5BNX - chains B and D of the 4 polymer chains in the assembly; structure by X-ray diffraction, 2.31 A resolution.

# Chain B
Molecule: Histone H4
Source organism: Homo sapiens
UniProtKB: P62805 (H4_HUMAN); residues 1-102 here correspond to UniProt positions 2-103 (UniProt number = residue number + 1)
Sequence (102 residues; row label = number of the first residue in the row):
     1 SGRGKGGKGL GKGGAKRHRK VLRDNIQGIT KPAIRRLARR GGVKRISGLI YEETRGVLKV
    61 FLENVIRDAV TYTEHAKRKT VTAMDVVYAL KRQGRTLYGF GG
Unresolved in the structure: 1-16
Swiss-Prot annotation at these positions:
  - DNA-binding region: Lys16 to Lys20
  - modified residue: Ser1 (N-acetylserine), Arg3 (Asymmetric dimethylarginine), Lys5 (N6-(2-hydroxyisobutyryl)lysine), Lys8 (N6-(2-hydroxyisobutyryl)lysine), Lys12 (N6-(2-hydroxyisobutyryl)lysine), Lys16 (N6-(2-hydroxyisobutyryl)lysine), Lys20 (N6,N6,N6-trimethyllysine), Lys31 (N6-(2-hydroxyisobutyryl)lysine), Lys44 (N6-(2-hydroxyisobutyryl)lysine), Ser47 (Phosphoserine), Tyr51 (Phosphotyrosine), Lys59 (N6-(2-hydroxyisobutyryl)lysine), Lys77 (N6-(2-hydroxyisobutyryl)lysine), Lys79 (N6-(2-hydroxyisobutyryl)lysine), Thr80 (Phosphothreonine), Tyr88 (Phosphotyrosine), Lys91 (N6-(2-hydroxyisobutyryl)lysine)
  - cross-link (Glycyl lysine isopeptide (Lys-Gly)): Lys12 (interchain with G-Cter in SUMO2), Lys20 (interchain with G-Cter in SUMO2), Lys31 (interchain with G-Cter in SUMO2), Lys59 (interchain with G-Cter in SUMO2), Lys79 (interchain with G-Cter in SUMO2), Lys91 (interchain with G-Cter in SUMO2)
What the authors report for this chain:
  - mutagenesis - R35A/R36A: decreased binding to DNA replication licensing factor MCM2

# Chain D
Molecule: Histone chaperone ASF1B
Source organism: Homo sapiens
UniProtKB: Q9NVP2 (ASF1B_HUMAN); numbering as in UniProt (aligned over 1-158)
Sequence (158 residues; each row starts with the number of its first residue):
     1 MAKVSVLNVA VLENPSPFHS PFRFEISFEC SEALADDLEW KIIYVGSAES EEFDQILDSV
    61 LVGPVPAGRH MFVFQADAPN PSLIPETDAV GVTVVLITCT YHGQEFIRVG YYVNNEYLNP
   121 ELRENPPMKP DFSQLQRNIL ASNPRVTRFH INWDNNMD
Unresolved in the structure: 155-158
Swiss-Prot annotation at these positions:
  - mutagenesis: Asp36 (D36A: Abolishes CDAN1 interaction), Asp37 (D37A: Abolishes CDAN1 interaction)

# How chain B and chain D interact
Residue-residue contacts (27):
  Lys91(B) - His150(D)
  Gln93(B) - Phe149(D)
  Gly94(B) - Arg148(D)
  Gly94(B) - Phe149(D)
  Arg95(B) - Val146(D)
  Arg95(B) - Thr147(D)
  Arg95(B) - Arg148(D)  hydrogen bond (backbone-backbone)
  Thr96(B) - Val146(D)
  Thr96(B) - Thr147(D)  hydrogen bond
  Leu97(B) - Pro144(D)
  Leu97(B) - Arg145(D)
  Leu97(B) - Val146(D)  hydrogen bond (backbone-backbone)
  Leu97(B) - Arg148(D)
  Tyr98(B) - Pro144(D)
  Tyr98(B) - Arg145(D)
  Gly99(B) - Val146(D)
  Phe100(B) - Val6(D)  hydrophobic
  Phe100(B) - Leu7(D)
  Phe100(B) - Asn8(D)
  Phe100(B) - Val9(D)  hydrophobic
  Phe100(B) - Val109(D)  hydrophobic
  Phe100(B) - Tyr111(D)
  Phe100(B) - Pro144(D)  hydrophobic
  Phe100(B) - Val146(D)  hydrophobic
  Gly101(B) - Val6(D)
  Gly101(B) - Leu7(D)
  Gly102(B) - Leu7(D)
The authors on this interface:
  - interface residues, chain B: Phe100(B)

# In short
The interface between chain B and chain D involves 11 residues on one side and 13 on the other; the contacts
include 3 hydrogen bonds. Polar contacts include Thr96(B)-Thr147(D), Arg95(B)-Arg148(D) and
Leu97(B)-Val146(D). The paper reports that R35A/R36A of chain B reduce binding to DNA replication licensing
factor MCM2; the interface residue Phe100(B).
Chain B is Histone H4 and chain D is Histone chaperone ASF1B, both from Homo sapiens; the structure, Crystal
structure of Human MCM2 HBD and ASF1b chaperoning a histone H3.3-H4 dimer, was determined by X-ray diffraction
(same publication as 5BNV and 5BO0).
